3HJY - chains A and D of the 5 polymer chains in the assembly; structure by X-ray diffraction, 3.65 A resolution.

[Chain A]
Name: pseudouridine synthase CBf5
From: Pyrococcus furiosus
Notes: EC 5.4.99.-; fragment: Cbf5
UniProtKB: Q7LWY0 (TRUB_PYRFU); residues 11-337 here correspond to UniProt positions 8-334 (UniProt number = residue number - 3)
Sequence (327 residues; each row starts with the number of its first residue):
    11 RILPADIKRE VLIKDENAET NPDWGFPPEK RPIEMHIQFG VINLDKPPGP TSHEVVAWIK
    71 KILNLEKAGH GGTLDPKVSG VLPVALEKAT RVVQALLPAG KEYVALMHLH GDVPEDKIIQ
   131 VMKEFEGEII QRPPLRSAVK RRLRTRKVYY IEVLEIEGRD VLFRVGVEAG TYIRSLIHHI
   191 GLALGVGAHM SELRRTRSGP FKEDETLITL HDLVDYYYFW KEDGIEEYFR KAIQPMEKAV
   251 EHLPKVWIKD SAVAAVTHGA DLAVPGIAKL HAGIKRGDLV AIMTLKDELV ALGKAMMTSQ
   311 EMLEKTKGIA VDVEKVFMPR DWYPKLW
Unresolved in the structure: 146-152
Curated features (UniProtKB/Swiss-Prot):
  - active site: Asp85 (Nucleophile)

[Chain D]
Molecule: 25-nt RNA strand
Notes: fragment: guide RNA_B
Sequence (25 nucleotides; row label = number of the first residue in the row):
     1 GCGCUUCGCU CCCGGAGCCC ACACU

[How chain A and chain D interact]
Pairs across the interface - 45 pairs, chain A then chain D:
  His63(A) with U5(D), salt bridge to the phosphate; U6(D), hydrogen bond to the base; C7(D), base contact
  Val66(A) with C7(D), sugar contact
  Lys70(A) with C7(D), hydrogen bond to the phosphate; G8(D), salt bridge to the phosphate
  Lys77(A) with C9(D), salt bridge to the phosphate
  Ala78(A) with C7(D), hydrogen bond to the sugar; G8(D), phosphate contact
  Gly79(A) with C7(D), base contact
  His80(A) with C7(D), hydrogen bond to the base
  Thr100(A) with G8(D), phosphate contact; C9(D), phosphate contact
  Arg101(A) with C9(D), sugar contact; U10(D), phosphate contact
  Gln104(A) with U10(D), hydrogen bond to the phosphate
  Lys259(A) with A23(D), sugar contact; C24(D), salt bridge to the phosphate
  Ser261(A) with A23(D), sugar contact
  Ala262(A) with A23(D), hydrogen bond to the sugar
  Ala265(A) with A21(D), sugar contact; A23(D), base contact
  His268(A) with C18(D), sugar contact; C19(D), sugar contact; A21(D), hydrogen bond to the base
  Gly269(A) with A21(D), hydrogen bond to the base
  Ala270(A) with A21(D), base contact; A23(D), base contact
  Asp271(A) with A23(D), hydrogen bond to the base
  Leu272(A) with A23(D), base contact
  Ala273(A) with C22(D), sugar contact; A23(D), hydrogen bond to the base
  Pro275(A) with A23(D), sugar contact
  Gly276(A) with A23(D), base contact
  Gly318(A) with C22(D), hydrogen bond to the base
  Ile319(A) with C22(D), base contact
  Lys325(A) with U10(D), phosphate contact; C11(D), salt bridge to the phosphate
  Arg330(A) with G17(D), base contact; C18(D), hydrogen bond to the sugar
  Trp337(A) with C19(D), phosphate contact; C20(D), hydrogen bond to the phosphate; A21(D), hydrogen bond to the sugar; C22(D), phosphate contact; A23(D), base contact
Also at the interface, not in a pair above, chain A (30 interface residues in all): Val103, Thr316, Lys317
Also at the interface, not in a pair above, chain D (16 interface residues in all): C4

[Summary]
The interface between chain A and chain D involves 30 residues on one side and 16 on the other, with 14
hydrogen bonds and 5 salt bridges. Polar pairs include His63(A)-U6(D), His80(A)-C7(D) and His268(A)-A21(D).
Curated annotation (UniProt) lists active-site residue Asp85(A) on chain A.
Here chain A is pseudouridine synthase CBf5 (Pyrococcus furiosus) and chain D is a 25-nt RNA strand. Entry
3HJY (Structure of a functional ribonucleoprotein pseudouridine synthase bound to a substrate RNA) was
determined by X-ray diffraction (same publication as 3HJW).
